1RSC - chains O and G of the 16 polymer chains in the assembly; structure by X-ray diffraction, 2.30 A resolution.

Chain O:
Molecule: Ribulose 1,5 bisphosphate carboxylase/oxygenase (small chain)
Source organism: Synechococcus elongatus
Notes: EC 4.1.1.39
UniProtKB: P04716 (RBS_SYNP6); the author numbering skips numbers that UniProt does not, so the offset changes along the chain: 2-51 = UniProt 1-50; 64-123 = UniProt 51-110
Chain sequence (111 residues; row label = number of the first residue in the row; note: 12 numbers in that range are skipped by the numbering (no residue carries them; nothing is unmodelled there)):
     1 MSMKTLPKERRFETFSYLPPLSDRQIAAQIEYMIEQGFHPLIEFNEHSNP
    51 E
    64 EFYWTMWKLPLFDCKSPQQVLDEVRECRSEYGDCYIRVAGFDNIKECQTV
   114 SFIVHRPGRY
Not modelled in the structure: 1, 123
Differences from the reference sequence: conflict Glu-109 (Gln96 in P04716)

Chain G:
Molecule: Ribulose 1,5 bisphosphate carboxylase/oxygenase (large chain)
Source organism: Synechococcus elongatus
Notes: EC 4.1.1.39
UniProtKB: P00880 (RBL_SYNP6); residues 4-475 here correspond to UniProt positions 1-472 (UniProt number = residue number - 3)
Chain sequence (472 residues; numbered 4 to 475; the number before each row is that of its first residue):
     4 MPKTQSAAGYKAGVKDYKLTYYTPDYTPKDTDLLAAFRFSPQPGVPADEA
    54 GAAIAAESSTGTWTTVWTDLLTDMDRYKGKCYHIEPVQGEENSYFAFIAY
   104 PLDLFEEGSVTNILTSIVGNVFGFKAIRSLRLEDIRFPVALVKTFQGPPH
   154 GIQVERDLLNKYGRPMLGCTIKPKLGLSAKNYGRAVYECLRGGLDFTKDD
   204 ENINSQPFQRWRDRFLFVADAIHKSQAETGEIKGHYLNVTAPTCEEMMKR
   254 AEFAKELGMPIIMHDFLTAGFTANTTLAKWCRDNGVLLHIHRAMHAVIDR
   304 QRNHGIHFRVLAKCLRLSGGDHLHSGTVVGKLEGDKASTLGFVDLMREDH
   354 IEADRSRGVFFTQDWASMPGVLPVASGGIHVWHMPALVEIFGDDSVLQFG
   404 GGTLGHPWGNAPGATANRVALEACVQARNEGRDLYREGGDILREAGKWSP
   454 ELAAALDLWKEIKFEFETMDKL
Not modelled in the structure: 4-8
Ligand contacts:
  - xylulose-1,5-bisphosphate (XBP), molecule 1: Glu-60, Thr-65, Trp-66, Asn-123
  - xylulose-1,5-bisphosphate (XBP), molecule 2: Lys-175, Lys-177, Lys-201, Asp-203, Glu-204, His-294, Arg-295, His-298, His-327, Gly-329, Lys-334, Leu-335, Ser-379, Gly-380, Gly-381, Gln-401, Phe-402, Gly-403, Gly-404
UniProt features mapped onto this chain:
  - motif: Glu-464 to Glu-470 (Interacts with RbcX2)
  - active site (Proton acceptor): Lys-175, His-294
  - binding site (substrate): Asn-123, Thr-173, Lys-177, Arg-295, His-327, Ser-379
  - binding site (Mg(2+)): Lys-201, Asp-203, Glu-204
  - site: Lys-334 (Transition state stabilizer)
  - modified residue: Lys-201 (N6-carboxylysine)

How chain O and chain G interact:
Contacting residue pairs (25; chain O residue first):
  Glu-43(O) / Arg-187(G)  salt bridge
  Glu-64(O) / Asp-223(G)
  Phe-65(O) / Lys-183(G)
  Phe-65(O) / Phe-220(G)  hydrophobic
  Phe-65(O) / Asp-223(G)  hydrogen bond (backbone-side chain)
  Tyr-66(O) / Lys-183(G)  hydrogen bond (side chain-backbone)
  Tyr-66(O) / Gly-186(G)
  Tyr-66(O) / Arg-187(G)
  Tyr-66(O) / Phe-220(G)
  Tyr-66(O) / Asp-223(G)
  Tyr-66(O) / Ala-224(G)
  Tyr-66(O) / Lys-227(G)  hydrogen bond (backbone-side chain)
  Trp-67(O) / Tyr-190(G)
  Thr-68(O) / Tyr-190(G)  hydrogen bond
  Thr-68(O) / Arg-194(G)
  Thr-68(O) / Lys-227(G)
  Thr-68(O) / Glu-231(G)
  Met-69(O) / Glu-191(G)  hydrogen bond (backbone-side chain)
  Leu-72(O) / Trp-411(G)
  Leu-72(O) / Gly-412(G)
  Phe-104(O) / Asn-184(G)
  Glu-109(O) / Gly-179(G)
  Glu-109(O) / Leu-180(G)
  Glu-109(O) / Ser-181(G)  hydrogen bond (side chain-backbone)
  Glu-109(O) / Asn-184(G)  hydrogen bond
Also at the interface, not in a pair above, chain O (13 interface residues in all): Leu-41, Asn-45, Gln-111
Also at the interface, not in a pair above, chain G (20 interface residues in all): Ala-182, Leu-219, Pro-410

In short:
Chain O and chain G form an interface of 13 and 20 residues respectively; the contacts include 7 hydrogen
bonds and 1 salt bridge. Polar contacts include Glu-43(O)/Arg-187(G), Phe-65(O)/Asp-223(G) and
Tyr-66(O)/Lys-183(G). Bound to chain G: xylulose-1,5-bisphosphate.
Here chain O is Ribulose 1,5 bisphosphate carboxylase/oxygenase (small chain) and chain G is Ribulose 1,5
bisphosphate carboxylase/oxygenase (large chain), both from Synechococcus elongatus. Entry 1RSC (Structure of
an effector induced inactivated state of ribulose bisphosphate carboxylase(slash)oxygenase: the binary complex
between enzyme ...) was determined by X-ray diffraction.
